Entry 8U83 (electron microscopy, 3.98 A resolution); this record covers chains K4 and K5 of the 20 polymer chains in the assembly.

[Chain K4 (and K5)]
Molecule: BTB/POZ domain-containing protein KCTD5
From: Homo sapiens
Notes: chain K5 of this document is another copy of the same molecule, construct and numbering; everything in this record applies to it too
Reference sequence: Q9NXV2 (KCTD5_HUMAN); numbering as in UniProt (aligned over 1-234)
Chain sequence (234 residues; numbered 1 to 234; the number before each row is that of its first residue):
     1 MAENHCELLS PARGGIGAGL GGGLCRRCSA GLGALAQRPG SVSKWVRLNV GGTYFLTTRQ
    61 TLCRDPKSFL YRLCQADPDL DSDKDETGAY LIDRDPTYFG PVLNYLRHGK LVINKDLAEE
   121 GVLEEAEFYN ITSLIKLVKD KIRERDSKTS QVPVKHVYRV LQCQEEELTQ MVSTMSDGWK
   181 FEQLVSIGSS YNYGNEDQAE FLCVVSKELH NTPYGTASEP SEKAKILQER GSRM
Disordered / not traced: 1-39, 234
UniProt features mapped onto this chain:
  - modified residue: Ala-2 (N-acetylalanine), Ser-10 (Phosphoserine)
What the authors report for this chain:
  - mutagenesis - F128A, L161R: abolished catalytic activity (ubiquitylation activity)
  - mutagenesis - L209* (10-fold): decreased binding to Gbeta 
  - mutagenesis - L209*: decreased catalytic activity (activity)
  - mutagenesis - F128A: unchanged binding to Gbeta 
  - mutagenesis - L161R: abolished catalytic activity with Guanine nucleotide-binding protein G(I)/G(S)/G(T) subunit beta-1
  - mutagenesis - L209* (10-fold): decreased binding to Guanine nucleotide-binding protein G(I)/G(S)/G(T) subunit beta-1
  - mutagenesis - L209*: decreased catalytic activity with Guanine nucleotide-binding protein G(I)/G(S)/G(T) subunit beta-1

[Chain K4 / chain K5 interface]
Residue-residue contacts - 35 pairs, chain K4 then chain K5:
  Gly-51(K4) with Arg-107(K5)
  Lys-84(K4) with Leu-56(K5)
  Asp-85(K4) with Arg-47(K5), salt bridge
  Glu-86(K4) with Thr-87(K5), hydrogen bond
  Leu-91(K4) with Leu-56(K5), hydrophobic
  Ile-92(K4) with Arg-107(K5)
  Asp-93(K4) with Arg-107(K5), salt bridge
  Arg-94(K4) with His-108(K5)
  Asp-95(K4) with Asn-104(K5)
  Thr-97(K4) with Asn-114(K5)
  Tyr-98(K4) with Val-112(K5); Asn-114(K5), hydrogen bond
  Asp-116(K4) with Asp-116(K5)
  Glu-124(K4) with His-108(K5), salt bridge; Val-112(K5)
  Arg-145(K4) with Lys-115(K5)
  Gln-151(K4) with Lys-180(K5); Glu-208(K5)
  Val-152(K4) with Glu-208(K5)
  Pro-153(K4) with Ser-147(K5); Gly-178(K5); Glu-208(K5)
  Val-154(K4) with Gly-178(K5)
  Lys-155(K4) with Asp-177(K5)
  Tyr-158(K4) with Lys-180(K5); Phe-181(K5), hydrogen bond (side chain-backbone)
  Arg-159(K4) with Ser-173(K5)
  Val-160(K4) with Thr-169(K5)
  Gln-183(K4) with Phe-181(K5); Gln-183(K5); Leu-184(K5), hydrogen bond (side chain-backbone)
  Ile-187(K4) with Phe-201(K5), hydrophobic
  Gly-188(K4) with Asn-195(K5), hydrogen bond (backbone-side chain)
  Ser-190(K4) with Tyr-193(K5)
  Val-204(K4) with Phe-181(K5), hydrophobic
Interface residues without a listed pair, chain K4 (33 interface residues in all): Leu-117, Ala-118, Glu-120, Ser-150, Val-185, Ser-186
Interface residues without a listed pair, chain K5 (36 interface residues in all): Tyr-54, Phe-55, Thr-58, Thr-61, Lys-110, Lys-148, Glu-165, Val-172, Met-175, Trp-179, Ser-186, Lys-207, Leu-209

[In short]
The interface between chain K4 and chain K5 involves 33 residues on one side and 36 on the other, with 5
hydrogen bonds and 3 salt bridges. Polar pairs include Asp-85(K4)/Arg-47(K5), Asp-93(K4)/Arg-107(K5) and
Glu-124(K4)/His-108(K5). From the paper: F128A and L161R of chain K4 abolish catalytic activity
(ubiquitylation activity); L209* of chain K4 reduces binding to Gbeta.
Both chains are BTB/POZ domain-containing protein KCTD5 (Homo sapiens). Entry 8U83 (KCTD5/Cullin3/Gbeta1gamma2
Complex: State C From Composite RELION Multi-body Refinement Map) was determined by electron microscopy (same
publication as 8U7Z, 8U80, 8U81, 8U82 and 8U84).
